5S5Z - chains C and D of the 6 polymer chains in the assembly; structure by X-ray diffraction, 2.55 A resolution.

== Chain C ==
Name: Tubulin alpha-1B chain
Organism: Bos taurus
UniProtKB: P81947 (TBA1B_BOVIN); residue numbers follow UniProt; this construct covers 1-451
Sequence (451 residues; row label = number of the first residue in the row):
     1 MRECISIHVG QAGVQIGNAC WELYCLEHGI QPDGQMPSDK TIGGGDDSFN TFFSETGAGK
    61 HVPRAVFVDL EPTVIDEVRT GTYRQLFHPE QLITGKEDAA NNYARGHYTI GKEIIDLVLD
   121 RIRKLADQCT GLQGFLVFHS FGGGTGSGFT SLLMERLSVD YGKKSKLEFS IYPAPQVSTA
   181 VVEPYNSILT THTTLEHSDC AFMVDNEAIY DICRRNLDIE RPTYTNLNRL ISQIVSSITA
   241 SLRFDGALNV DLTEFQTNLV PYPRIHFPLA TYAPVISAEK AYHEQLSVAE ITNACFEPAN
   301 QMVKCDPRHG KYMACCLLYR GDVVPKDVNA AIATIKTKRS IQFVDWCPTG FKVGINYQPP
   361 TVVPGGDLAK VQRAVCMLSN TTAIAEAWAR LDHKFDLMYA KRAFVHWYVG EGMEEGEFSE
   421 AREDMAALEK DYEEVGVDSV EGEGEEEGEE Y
Disordered / not traced: 441-451
Metal / ion sites: Ca2+ site 1: Asp-39, Thr-41, Gly-44, Glu-55; Ca2+ site 2: Glu-284 (shared with 1 residue of chain B)
Small-molecule neighbours:
  - AWD (N-(4-fluorophenyl)-4-methyl-piperazine-1-carboxamide), molecule 1: Asn-258, Asn-329, Pro-348, Gly-350, Phe-351, Lys-352
  - AWD, molecule 2: Asp-345, Trp-346, Cys-347, Pro-348
  - GTP (guanosine-5'-triphosphate): Gly-10, Gln-11, Ala-12, Gln-15, Ile-16, Asp-69, Asp-98, Ala-99, Ala-100, Asn-101, Ser-140, Gly-142, Gly-143, Gly-144, Thr-145, Gly-146, Ile-171, Pro-173, Val-177, Ser-178, Thr-179, Glu-183, Asn-206, Tyr-224, Leu-227, Asn-228, Ile-231

== Chain D ==
Name: Tubulin beta-2B chain
Organism: Bos taurus
UniProtKB: Q6B856 (TBB2B_BOVIN); the author numbering skips numbers that UniProt does not, so the offset changes along the chain: 1-42 = UniProt 1-42; 45-360 = UniProt 43-358; 369-455 = UniProt 359-445
Sequence (445 residues; numbered 1 to 455; 10 numbers in that range are skipped by the numbering (no residue carries them; nothing is unmodelled there); the number before each row is that of its first residue):
     1 MREIVHIQAG QCGNQIGAKF WEVISDEHGI DPTGSYHGDS DL
    45 QLERINVYYN EATGNKYVPR AILVDLEPGT MDSVRSGPFG QIFRPDNFVF GQSGAGNNWA
   105 KGHYTEGAEL VDSVLDVVRK ESESCDCLQG FQLTHSLGGG TGSGMGTLLI SKIREEYPDR
   165 IMNTFSVMPS PKVSDTVVEP YNATLSVHQL VENTDETYCI DNEALYDICF RTLKLTTPTY
   225 GDLNHLVSAT MSGVTTCLRF PGQLNADLRK LAVNMVPFPR LHFFMPGFAP LTSRGSQQYR
   285 ALTVPELTQQ MFDSKNMMAA CDPRHGRYLT VAAIFRGRMS MKEVDEQMLN VQNKNSSYFV
   345 EWIPNNVKTA VCDIPP
   369 RGLKMSATFI GNSTAIQELF KRISEQFTAM FRRKAFLHWY TGEGMDEMEF TEAESNMNDL
   429 VSEYQQYQDA TADEQGEFEE EEGEDEA
Disordered / not traced: 276-284, 442-455
Metal / ion sites: Mg2+: Gln-11 (together with GDP)
Small-molecule neighbours: GDP (guanosine-5'-diphosphate): Gly-10, Gln-11, Cys-12, Gln-15, Ile-16, Asn-101, Ser-140, Gly-142, Gly-143, Gly-144, Thr-145, Gly-146, Val-171, Pro-173, Val-177, Ser-178, Glu-183, Asn-206, Tyr-224, Leu-227, Asn-228
Curated features (UniProtKB/Swiss-Prot):
  - motif: Met-1 to Ile-4 (MREI motif)
  - binding site (GTP): Gln-11, Glu-71, Ser-140, Gly-144, Thr-145, Gly-146, Asn-206, Asn-228
  - binding site (Mg(2+)): Glu-71
  - modified residue: Ser-40 (Phosphoserine), Thr-57 (Phosphothreonine), Lys-60 (N6-acetyllysine), Ser-174 (Phosphoserine), Thr-287 (Phosphothreonine), Thr-292 (Phosphothreonine), Arg-320 (Omega-N-methylarginine), Glu-448 (5-glutamyl polyglutamate)
  - cross-link (Glycyl lysine isopeptide (Lys-Gly)): Lys-60 (interchain with G-Cter in ubiquitin), Lys-326 (interchain with G-Cter in ubiquitin)
Reported in the primary citation:
  - binding site for AWD: Val-177, Tyr-210, Pro-222, Thr-223, Tyr-224, Leu-227

== Chain C / chain D interface ==
Residue-residue contacts - 53 pairs, chain C then chain D:
  Gln-11(C) / Gln-247(D)  hydrogen bond
  Lys-96(C) / Arg-2(D)
  Lys-96(C) / Asp-130(D)  salt bridge
  Lys-96(C) / Cys-131(D)
  Glu-97(C) / Arg-2(D)  salt bridge
  Glu-97(C) / Cys-131(D)
  Glu-97(C) / Arg-164(D)  salt bridge
  Glu-97(C) / Arg-253(D)  salt bridge
  Asp-98(C) / Lys-254(D)  salt bridge
  Ala-100(C) / Arg-253(D)
  Ala-100(C) / Lys-254(D)
  Ala-100(C) / Val-257(D)
  Asn-101(C) / Lys-254(D)
  Arg-105(C) / Arg-253(D)
  Pro-175(C) / Asn-349(D)
  Ser-178(C) / Lys-352(D)  hydrogen bond
  Thr-179(C) / Leu-248(D)
  Thr-179(C) / Asn-258(D)  hydrogen bond (backbone-side chain)
  Ala-180(C) / Asn-258(D)
  Val-181(C) / Asn-258(D)  hydrogen bond (backbone-side chain)
  Val-181(C) / Ile-347(D)  hydrophobic
  Val-181(C) / Pro-348(D)
  Val-181(C) / Asn-349(D)
  Val-181(C) / Asn-350(D)
  Val-181(C) / Lys-352(D)
  Glu-220(C) / Lys-326(D)
  Arg-221(C) / Met-325(D)
  Arg-221(C) / Asp-329(D)  salt bridge
  Tyr-224(C) / Gln-247(D)
  Lys-394(C) / Asn-349(D)  hydrogen bond
  Leu-397(C) / Trp-346(D)
  Leu-397(C) / Pro-348(D)  hydrophobic
  Leu-397(C) / Ala-440(D)  hydrophobic
  Met-398(C) / Trp-346(D)  hydrogen bond (backbone-backbone)
  Met-398(C) / Pro-348(D)
  Lys-401(C) / Phe-262(D)
  Lys-401(C) / Trp-346(D)
  Lys-401(C) / Thr-439(D)  hydrogen bond (side chain-backbone)
  Arg-402(C) / Phe-262(D)
  Ala-403(C) / Pro-261(D)
  Ala-403(C) / Phe-262(D)  hydrophobic
  Phe-404(C) / Val-257(D)
  Phe-404(C) / Val-260(D)
  Phe-404(C) / Pro-261(D)  hydrogen bond (backbone-backbone)
  Phe-404(C) / Thr-314(D)
  Phe-404(C) / Ile-347(D)  hydrophobic
  His-406(C) / Val-260(D)  hydrogen bond (side chain-backbone)
  His-406(C) / Pro-261(D)
  His-406(C) / Phe-262(D)
  His-406(C) / Pro-263(D)
  Trp-407(C) / Ala-256(D)  hydrophobic
  Trp-407(C) / Val-257(D)
  Trp-407(C) / Val-260(D)  hydrogen bond (side chain-backbone)
Also at the interface, not in a pair above, chain C (27 interface residues in all): Val-182, Tyr-210, Glu-411
Also at the interface, not in a pair above, chain D (31 interface residues in all): Ile-165, Asp-251, Glu-345, Ala-438

== In short ==
Chain C and chain D form an interface of 27 and 31 residues respectively; the contacts include 10 hydrogen
bonds and 6 salt bridges. Polar pairs include Lys-96(C)/Asp-130(D), Glu-97(C)/Arg-2(D) and
Glu-97(C)/Arg-164(D). Ligands of chain C: compound AWD and GTP. From the paper: a binding site for AWD at
Val-177(D), Tyr-210(D) and Pro-222(D) among others.
Here chain C is Tubulin alpha-1B chain and chain D is Tubulin beta-2B chain, both from Bos taurus. Entry 5S5Z
(Tubulin-Z2856434944-complex) was determined by X-ray diffraction, deposited together with 5S4L, 5S4M, 5S4N,
5S4O, 5S4P, 5S4Q and 52 further entries.
